3RFR - chains J and E of the 11 polymer chains in the assembly; structure by X-ray diffraction, 2.68 A resolution.

# Chain J
Molecule: PmoA
Source organism: Methylocystis sp. M
Reference sequence: O06122 (O06122_9RHIZ); residues 1-252 here = UniProt positions 1-252
Sequence (252 residues; row label = number of the first residue in the row):
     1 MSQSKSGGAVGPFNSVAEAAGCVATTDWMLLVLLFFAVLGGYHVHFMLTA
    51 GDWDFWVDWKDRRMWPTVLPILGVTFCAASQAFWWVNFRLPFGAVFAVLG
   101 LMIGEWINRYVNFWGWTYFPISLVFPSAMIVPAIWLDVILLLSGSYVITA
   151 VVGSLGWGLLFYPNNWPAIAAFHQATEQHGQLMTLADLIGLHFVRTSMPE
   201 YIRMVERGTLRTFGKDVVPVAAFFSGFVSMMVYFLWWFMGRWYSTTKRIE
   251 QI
Not modelled in the structure: 1-10

# Chain E
Molecule: PmoB
Source organism: Methylocystis sp. M
Reference sequence: Q9KX36 (Q9KX36_9RHIZ); numbering as in UniProt (aligned over 1-419)
Sequence (419 residues; each row starts with the number of its first residue):
     1 MKKLVKLAAFGAAAAVAATLGAIAPASAHGEKSQQAFLRMRTLNWYDVQW
    51 SKTTVNVNEEMILSGKVHVFSAWPQAVANPRVSFLNAGEPGPVLVRTAQF
   101 IGEQFAPRSVSLEIGKDYAFSINLRGRRAGRWHVHAQINVEGGGPIIGPG
   151 QWIEIKGDMKDFTDPVTLLDGSTVDLENYGISRIYAWHLPWLAVGAAWIL
   201 FWFIRKGIIASYVRVAEGRPDDVIGDDDRRIGAIVLALTILATIVGYAVT
   251 NSTFPRTIPLQAGLQKPLTPIETEGTVGVGKEQVTTELNGGVYKVPGREL
   301 TINVKVKNGTSQPVRLGEYTAAGLRFLNPTVFTQKPDFPDYLLADRGLSN
   351 DDVIAPGESKEIVVKIQDARWDIERLSDLAYDTDSQVGGLLFFFTPDGKR
   401 FAAEIGGPVIPKFVAGDMP
Not modelled in the structure: 1-28, 415-419
Metal / ion sites: Cu ion: His29, His133, His135

# Interface between chain J and chain E
Residue-residue contacts (36; chain J residue first):
  Arg62(J) - Tyr381(E)  hydrogen bond (side chain-backbone)
  Glu177(J) - Ile410(E)
  Gly180(J) - Pro408(E)
  Gly180(J) - Ile410(E)
  Gln181(J) - Pro408(E)
  Gln181(J) - Ile410(E)
  Leu182(J) - Ser385(E)
  Leu182(J) - Pro411(E)
  Glu206(J) - Thr383(E)
  Arg207(J) - Phe37(E)
  Arg207(J) - Gln75(E)
  Arg207(J) - Ala76(E)
  Arg207(J) - Thr383(E)
  Gly208(J) - Gln35(E)
  Gly208(J) - Leu38(E)
  Gly208(J) - Ala76(E)
  Gly208(J) - Thr383(E)
  Thr209(J) - Gln35(E)  hydrogen bond (backbone-side chain)
  Thr209(J) - Leu38(E)
  Leu210(J) - Gln34(E)  hydrogen bond (backbone-side chain)
  Leu210(J) - Leu38(E)
  Leu210(J) - Val77(E)  hydrophobic
  Leu210(J) - Gly143(E)
  Leu210(J) - Pro145(E)
  Leu210(J) - Ile146(E)  hydrophobic
  Arg211(J) - Gly144(E)
  Thr212(J) - Ser33(E)
  Thr212(J) - Gln34(E)
  Phe213(J) - Ser33(E)
  Phe213(J) - Gln34(E)
  Gly214(J) - Ser33(E)  hydrogen bond (backbone-backbone)
  Lys215(J) - Arg375(E)
  Lys215(J) - Asp378(E)  salt bridge
  Lys215(J) - Tyr381(E)  hydrogen bond (backbone-side chain)
  Asp216(J) - Tyr381(E)  hydrogen bond (backbone-side chain)
  Val217(J) - Tyr381(E)  hydrogen bond (backbone-side chain)

# Overview
17 residues of chain J face 20 of chain E across their interface, with 7 hydrogen bonds and 1 salt bridge.
Polar contacts include Lys215(J)-Asp378(E), Arg62(J)-Tyr381(E) and Thr209(J)-Gln35(E). The Cu ion site is
built by His29(E), His133(E) and His135(E).
Here chain J is PmoA and chain E is PmoB, both from Methylocystis sp. M. Entry 3RFR (Crystal Structure of
particulate methane monooxygenase (pMMO) from Methylocystis sp. strain M) was determined by X-ray diffraction
(same publication as 3RGB).
